Entry 2WZP (X-ray diffraction, 2.60 A resolution); this record covers chains A and C of the 15 polymer chains in the assembly.

# Chain A (and C)
Molecule: Putative receptor binding protein
Source organism: Lactococcus phage P2
Notes: chain C of this document is another copy of the same molecule, construct and numbering; everything in this record applies to it too
UniProtKB: Q1RNF7 (Q1RNF7_9CAUD); residue numbers follow UniProt; this construct covers 2-264
Chain sequence (266 residues; row label = number of the first residue in the row):
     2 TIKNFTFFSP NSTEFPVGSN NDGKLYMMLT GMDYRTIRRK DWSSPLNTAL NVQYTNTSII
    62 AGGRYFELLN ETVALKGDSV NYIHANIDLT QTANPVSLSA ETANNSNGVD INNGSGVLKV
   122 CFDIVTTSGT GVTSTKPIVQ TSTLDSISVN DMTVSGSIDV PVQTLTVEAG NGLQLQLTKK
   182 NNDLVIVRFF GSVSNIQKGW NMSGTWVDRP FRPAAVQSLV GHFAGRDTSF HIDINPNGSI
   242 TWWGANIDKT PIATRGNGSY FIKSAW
Reported in the primary citation:
  - conformationally variable residues (order/disorder transition): T2 to P17
  - self-association interface (contacts with another copy of this molecule): T2 to T7

# How chain A and chain C interact
Pairs across the interface (140):
  G19(A) with F9(C)
  S20(A) with T7(C); F8(C); F9(C), hydrogen bond (side chain-backbone)
  N21(A) with F9(C)
  Y27(A) with L26(C); L30(C)
  T31(A) with L30(C), hydrogen bond (side chain-backbone)
  R39(A) with M29(C)
  R40(A) with M29(C)
  K41(A) with M29(C)
  W43(A) with K25(C); Y35(C), hydrophobic; D111(C); N114(C)
  N57(A) with N114(C), hydrogen bond
  S59(A) with M29(C)
  I61(A) with L26(C), hydrophobic; M29(C), hydrophobic; L30(C), hydrophobic
  R65(A) with T7(C), hydrogen bond (side chain-backbone); F8(C)
  Y66(A) with F6(C), hydrogen bond (backbone-backbone); T7(C), hydrogen bond (backbone-side chain); F8(C); N22(C); K25(C); L26(C); M29(C), hydrophobic
  F67(A) with K4(C); N5(C)
  E68(A) with T2(C); I3(C); K4(C), hydrogen bond (backbone-backbone); F6(C); N22(C), hydrogen bond; K25(C), salt bridge
  L69(A) with T2(C); I3(C), hydrophobic
  L70(A) with T2(C), hydrogen bond (backbone-backbone); K4(C)
  N71(A) with T2(C), hydrogen bond (backbone-backbone)
  E72(A) with T2(C), hydrogen bond (side chain-backbone); I3(C)
  I88(A) with F8(C), hydrophobic
  L90(A) with F8(C), hydrophobic
  T93(A) with P11(C); F16(C)
  A94(A) with F16(C)
  P96(A) with N5(C); F8(C), hydrophobic; F16(C)
  V97(A) with I3(C); N5(C); F8(C), hydrophobic
  V140(A) with D146(C); S147(C)
  Q141(A) with D146(C), hydrogen bond (backbone-side chain); S147(C), hydrogen bond (backbone-backbone)
  T142(A) with S147(C)
  S143(A) with S147(C), hydrogen bond (backbone-backbone); I148(C); S149(C), hydrogen bond (backbone-backbone)
  T144(A) with S149(C)
  L145(A) with S149(C), hydrogen bond (backbone-backbone); V150(C); N151(C)
  D146(A) with V150(C); N151(C), hydrogen bond; D152(C), hydrogen bond (backbone-backbone)
  S147(A) with D152(C)
  I148(A) with V150(C), hydrophobic; D152(C), hydrogen bond (backbone-backbone); M153(C); T154(C), hydrogen bond (backbone-backbone)
  S149(A) with T154(C)
  V150(A) with M153(C), hydrophobic; T154(C), hydrogen bond (backbone-backbone); V155(C); S156(C), hydrogen bond (backbone-backbone)
  N151(A) with V155(C); S156(C), hydrogen bond; G157(C), hydrogen bond (backbone-backbone); S158(C)
  D152(A) with G157(C); S158(C), hydrogen bond (side chain-backbone)
  M153(A) with M153(C), hydrophobic; S158(C), hydrogen bond (backbone-backbone); I159(C); D160(C), hydrogen bond (backbone-backbone)
  T154(A) with D160(C)
  V155(A) with D160(C), hydrogen bond (backbone-backbone); P162(C)
  S156(A) with P162(C)
  G157(A) with P162(C)
  S158(A) with N182(C), hydrogen bond (side chain-backbone); N183(C)
  I159(A) with I159(C), hydrophobic; V161(C), hydrophobic; N182(C), hydrogen bond (backbone-side chain)
  V163(A) with A266(C), hydrophobic
  T179(A) with F262(C)
  K181(A) with D184(C), salt bridge; F262(C); K264(C), hydrogen bond (side chain-backbone)
  L185(A) with F262(C), hydrophobic
  I187(A) with Y261(C), hydrophobic; F262(C), hydrophobic
  R189(A) with A216(C); V217(C), hydrogen bond (side chain-backbone); Q218(C)
  H223(A) with V221(C); S230(C), hydrogen bond (side chain-backbone); F231(C); H232(C), hydrogen bond; W244(C)
  A225(A) with H232(C); W244(C)
  G226(A) with K199(C); W244(C), hydrogen bond (backbone-backbone); G245(C); A246(C)
  R227(A) with S230(C); G245(C); A246(C)
  D228(A) with T229(C); S230(C), hydrogen bond (backbone-backbone); A246(C)
  T229(A) with S230(C)
  S230(A) with S230(C)
  R256(A) with S219(C); H232(C)
  G257(A) with S219(C); V221(C)
  N258(A) with Q218(C), hydrogen bond; S219(C), hydrogen bond (backbone-backbone); L220(C); S260(C), hydrogen bond (side chain-backbone); Y261(C)
  S260(A) with S260(C)
Other interface residues (no listed pair), chain A (75 interface residues in all): D23, G24, L30, I60, G64, S98, L99, I139, T165, V221, G222, F224
Other interface residues (no listed pair), chain C (63 interface residues in all): Y27, M28, L145, L185, F224, D228

# In short
75 residues of chain A face 63 of chain C across their interface; the contacts include 39 hydrogen bonds and 2
salt bridges. Polar contacts include E68(A)-K25(C), K181(A)-D184(C) and S20(A)-F9(C). From the paper:
conformational variability at T2(A); a self-association interface involving T2(A).
Chain A and chain C are both Putative receptor binding protein (Lactococcus phage P2); the structure,
Structures of Lactococcal Phage p2 Baseplate Shed Light on a Novel Mechanism of Host Attachment and ..., was
determined by X-ray diffraction (same publication as 4V5I and 2X53).
